PDB entry 5YK7 | X-ray diffraction, 3.80 A resolution | chains A and C of the 4 polymer chains in the assembly

Chain A (and C):
Molecule: Maintenance of mitochondrial morphology protein 1
Source organism: Zygosaccharomyces rouxii (strain ATCC 2623 / CBS 732 / NBRC 1130 / NCYC 568 / NRRL Y-229)
Notes: chain C of this document is another copy of the same molecule, construct and numbering; everything in this record applies to it too
UniProt: C5DRQ1 (MMM1_ZYGRC); residues 190-444 here = UniProt positions 190-444
Chain sequence (255 residues; each row starts with the number of its first residue):
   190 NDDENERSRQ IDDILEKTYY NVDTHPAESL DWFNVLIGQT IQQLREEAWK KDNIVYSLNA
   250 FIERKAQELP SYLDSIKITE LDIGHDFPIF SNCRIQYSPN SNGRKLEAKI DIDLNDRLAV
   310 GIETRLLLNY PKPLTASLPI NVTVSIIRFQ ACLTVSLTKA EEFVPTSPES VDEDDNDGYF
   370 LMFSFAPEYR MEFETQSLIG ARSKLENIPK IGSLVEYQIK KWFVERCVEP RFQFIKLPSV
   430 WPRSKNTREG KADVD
Disordered / not traced: 190-193, 348-368, 391-394, 440-444 (chain C: 190-193, 347-368, 391-394, 440-444)
Curated features (UniProtKB/Swiss-Prot):
  - binding site (a 1,2-diacyl-sn-glycero-3-phosphate): Arg253, Trp411, Arg415, Trp430, Arg432, Ser433
  - mutagenesis: Leu315 (L315S: Impairs the interaction with MDM12), Arg379 (R379E: No effect), Trp411 (W411A: Completely loses the ability to bind phospholipids), Arg415 (R415E: Completely loses the ability to bind phospholipids and partially impairs dimer formation), Trp430 (W430A: Completely loses the ability to bind phospholipids and partially impairs dimer formation)
From the paper describing this entry:
  - conformationally variable residues (loop rearrangement, order/disorder transition, side-chain flip): Tyr261, Leu387, Ile388, Arg391, Ser392, Lys393
  - mutagenesis - Y261W: unchanged binding to Mitochondrial distribution and morphology protein 12
  - mutagenesis - W411A, R415E, W430A: abolished binding to NBD-PE
  - mutagenesis - R379E: unchanged binding to NBD-PE
  - mutagenesis - Y261W: unchanged binding to PS

How chain A and chain C interact:
Contacting residue pairs (85; chain A residue first):
  Gln199(A) with Gln231(C), hydrogen bond (backbone-side chain)
  Asp202(A) with His274(C); Phe276(C)
  Ile203(A) with Val224(C); Gly227(C); Gln228(C); Gln231(C)
  Lys206(A) with His274(C), hydrogen bond (side chain-backbone); Asp275(C); Phe276(C); Ile278(C)
  Thr207(A) with Asn223(C)
  Tyr209(A) with Asp220(C); Val224(C), hydrophobic
  His214(A) with Asp220(C), salt bridge
  Glu217(A) with Ser218(C), hydrogen bond; Leu219(C), hydrogen bond (side chain-backbone); Asp220(C), hydrogen bond (side chain-backbone); Trp221(C), hydrogen bond (side chain-backbone)
  Ser218(A) with Glu217(C), hydrogen bond
  Leu219(A) with Glu217(C), hydrogen bond (backbone-side chain); Trp221(C), hydrophobic
  Asp220(A) with Thr207(C); Tyr209(C); His214(C), salt bridge; Glu217(C), hydrogen bond (backbone-side chain)
  Trp221(A) with Glu217(C), hydrogen bond (backbone-side chain); Leu219(C), hydrophobic; Trp221(C), hydrophobic; Cys282(C), hydrophobic
  Asn223(A) with Thr207(C)
  Val224(A) with Tyr209(C), hydrophobic; Ile284(C), hydrophobic
  Leu225(A) with Ala297(C), hydrophobic; Ser345(C); Leu346(C)
  Gly227(A) with Ile203(C)
  Gln228(A) with Ile203(C); Leu295(C), hydrogen bond (side chain-backbone); Leu346(C)
  Thr229(A) with Leu346(C)
  Gln231(A) with Gln199(C), hydrogen bond; Ile203(C)
  Gln232(A) with Leu346(C), hydrogen bond (side chain-backbone)
  Glu235(A) with Gln199(C)
  His274(A) with Asp202(C); Lys206(C), hydrogen bond (backbone-side chain)
  Asp275(A) with Lys206(C)
  Phe276(A) with Asp202(C); Ile203(C), hydrophobic
  Ile278(A) with Lys206(C)
  Cys282(A) with Trp221(C), hydrophobic
  Ile284(A) with Val224(C), hydrophobic
  Lys294(A) with Gln228(C)
  Leu295(A) with Gln228(C), hydrogen bond (backbone-side chain)
  Ala297(A) with Leu225(C), hydrophobic
  Ser345(A) with Leu225(C)
  Leu346(A) with Leu225(C), hydrophobic; Thr229(C); Gln232(C), hydrogen bond (backbone-side chain)
  Thr347(A) with Gln232(C)
  Trp411(A) with Trp430(C), hydrophobic
  Arg415(A) with Ser433(C)
  Cys416(A) with Pro431(C), hydrophobic
  Pro419(A) with Glu438(C)
  Arg420(A) with Glu438(C)
  Phe421(A) with Thr436(C); Arg437(C)
  Gln422(A) with Pro431(C); Asn435(C); Thr436(C)
  Phe423(A) with Asn435(C), hydrogen bond (backbone-backbone); Arg437(C)
  Ile424(A) with Ser428(C); Val429(C)
  Val429(A) with Ile424(C)
  Pro431(A) with Cys416(C), hydrophobic; Gln422(C)
  Ser433(A) with Arg415(C), hydrogen bond
  Asn435(A) with Gln422(C); Phe423(C), hydrogen bond (backbone-backbone)
  Thr436(A) with Phe421(C); Gln422(C)
  Arg437(A) with Phe421(C); Phe423(C)
Interface residues without a listed pair, chain A (56 interface residues in all): Ile200, Tyr208, Val344, Phe369, Pro427, Ser428, Arg432, Glu438
Interface residues without a listed pair, chain C (57 interface residues in all): Ile200, Leu204, Tyr208, Phe222, Glu235, Lys294, Val344, Trp411, Pro419, Arg420, Leu426, Pro427

Overview:
Chain A and chain C form an interface of 56 and 57 residues respectively, with 19 hydrogen bonds and 2 salt
bridges. Among the polar pairs are His214(A)-Asp220(C), Gln199(A)-Gln231(C) and Lys206(A)-His274(C). From the
paper: W411A, R415E and W430A of chain A abolish binding to NBD-PE; conformational variability at Tyr261(A),
Leu387(A) and Ile388(A) among others; 5 substitutions were tested in all.
Both chains are Maintenance of mitochondrial morphology protein 1 (Zygosaccharomyces rouxii (strain ATCC 2623
/ CBS 732 / NBRC 1130 / NCYC 568 / NRRL Y-229)). Entry 5YK7 (Crystal Structure of Mdm12-Mmm1 complex) was
determined by X-ray diffraction, deposited together with 5YK6.
